4ZVR - chains B and D of the 6 polymer chains in the assembly; structure by X-ray diffraction, 2.30 A resolution.

Chain B:
Name: Caspase-7
From: Homo sapiens
Notes: EC 3.4.22.60
Reference sequence: P55210 (CASP7_HUMAN); residues 199-303 here = UniProt positions 199-303
Chain sequence (113 residues; row label = number of the first residue in the row):
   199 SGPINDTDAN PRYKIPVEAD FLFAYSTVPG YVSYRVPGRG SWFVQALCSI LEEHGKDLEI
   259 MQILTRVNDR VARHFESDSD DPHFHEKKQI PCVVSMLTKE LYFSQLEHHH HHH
Not modelled in the structure: 199-210, 304-311
Differences from the reference sequence: engineered mutation Val230 (Tyr in P55210), Tyr232 (Trp in P55210), Val234 (Ser in P55210), Asp276 (Gln in P55210); expression tag (304-311)

Chain D:
Name: Caspase-7
From: Homo sapiens
Notes: EC 3.4.22.60
Reference sequence: P55210 (CASP7_HUMAN); residues 499-603 here correspond to UniProt positions 199-303 (UniProt number = residue number - 300)
Chain sequence (113 residues; each row starts with the number of its first residue):
   499 SGPINDTDAN PRYKIPVEAD FLFAYSTVPG YVSYRVPGRG SWFVQALCSI LEEHGKDLEI
   559 MQILTRVNDR VARHFESDSD DPHFHEKKQI PCVVSMLTKE LYFSQLEHHH HHH
Not modelled in the structure: 499-510, 604-611
Differences from the reference sequence: engineered mutation Val530 (Tyr230 in P55210), Tyr532 (Trp232 in P55210), Val534 (Ser234 in P55210), Asp576 (Gln276 in P55210); expression tag (604-611)

Chain B / chain D interface:
Pairs across the interface - 61 pairs, chain B then chain D:
  Lys212(B) with Ala570(D); Glu574(D), salt bridge; Glu584(D), hydrogen bond (side chain-backbone); Lys586(D), hydrogen bond (backbone-side chain)
  Ile213(B) with Arg571(D)
  Pro214(B) with Ala570(D); Lys586(D); Gln587(D); Ile588(D), hydrophobic
  Glu216(B) with Tyr529(D), hydrogen bond; Ile588(D)
  Ala217(B) with Ile588(D), hydrophobic
  Val226(B) with Met594(D), hydrophobic
  Tyr229(B) with Glu516(D), hydrogen bond
  Met259(B) with Met559(D), hydrophobic
  Gln260(B) with Glu598(D), hydrogen bond
  Thr263(B) with Leu595(D); Thr596(D); Lys597(D)
  Asn266(B) with Ser593(D); Met594(D); Leu595(D), hydrogen bond (side chain-backbone)
  Asp267(B) with Thr596(D); Lys597(D), salt bridge
  Ala270(B) with Lys512(D); Pro514(D)
  Arg271(B) with Lys597(D)
  Glu274(B) with Lys512(D), salt bridge
  Glu284(B) with Lys512(D), hydrogen bond (backbone-side chain)
  Lys286(B) with Lys512(D), hydrogen bond (side chain-backbone); Pro514(D)
  Gln287(B) with Pro514(D)
  Ile288(B) with Glu516(D); Ala517(D), hydrophobic; Met594(D); Thr596(D)
  Pro289(B) with Met594(D)
  Cys290(B) with Val592(D), hydrophobic; Ser593(D); Met594(D), hydrophobic
  Val291(B) with Val591(D); Val592(D); Ser593(D), hydrogen bond (backbone-backbone)
  Val292(B) with Cys590(D), hydrophobic; Val591(D)
  Ser293(B) with Asn566(D), hydrogen bond (backbone-side chain); Cys590(D); Val591(D), hydrogen bond (backbone-backbone)
  Met294(B) with Val526(D), hydrophobic; Asn566(D); Ile588(D); Pro589(D); Cys590(D), hydrophobic
  Leu295(B) with Thr563(D); Asn566(D), hydrogen bond (backbone-side chain)
  Thr296(B) with Thr563(D); Asp567(D)
  Lys297(B) with Thr563(D); Asp567(D), salt bridge; Arg571(D)
  Glu298(B) with Gln560(D), hydrogen bond
Interface residues without a listed pair, chain B (30 interface residues in all): Val215
Interface residues without a listed pair, chain D (30 interface residues in all): Ile513, Val515

Overview:
Chain B and chain D each contribute 30 residues to their interface; the contacts include 13 hydrogen bonds and
4 salt bridges. Polar contacts include Lys212(B)-Glu574(D), Asp267(B)-Lys597(D) and Glu274(B)-Lys512(D).
Both chains are Caspase-7 (Homo sapiens). Entry 4ZVR (Caspase-7 Variant 4 (V4) with reprogrammed substrate
specificity due to Y230V/W232Y/S234V/Q276D substitutions bound to DEVD inhibitor) was determined by X-ray
diffraction together with 4ZVO, 4ZVP, 4ZVQ, 4ZVS, 4ZVT and 4ZVU from the same study.
